7D69 - chains C and J of the 10 polymer chains in the assembly; structure by electron microscopy, 3.57 A resolution.

== Chain C ==
Molecule: Histone H2A
From: Giardia intestinalis
Reference sequence: E2RU15 (E2RU15_GIAIN); residues 0-123 here correspond to UniProt positions 1-124 (UniProt number = residue number + 1)
Sequence (127 residues; each row starts with the number of its first residue; numbers below 1 keep their minus sign (Gly-3 is residue -3)):
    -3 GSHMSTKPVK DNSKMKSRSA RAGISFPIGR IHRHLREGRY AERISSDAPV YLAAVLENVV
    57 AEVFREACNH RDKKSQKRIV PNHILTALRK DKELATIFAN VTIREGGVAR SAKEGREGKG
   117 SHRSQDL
Unresolved in the structure: -3 to 11, 107-123
Differences from the reference sequence: expression tag (-3 to -1)
What the authors report for this chain:
  - conformationally variable residues (order/disorder transition): Ala108 to Gly114
  - specificity-determining residues: Arg61, Glu62, Lys88

== Chain J ==
Molecule: 601l DNA
From: synthetic construct
Sequence (145 nucleotides; numbered -12 to 132; the number before each row is that of its first residue; numbers below 1 keep their minus sign (DA-12 is residue -12)):
   -12 ATCACAATCC CGGTGCCGAG GCCGCTCAAT TGGTCGTAGA CAGCTCTAGC ACCGCTTAAA
    48 CGCACGTACG GATTCCGTAC GTGCGTTTAA GCGGTGCTAG AGCTGTCTAC GACCAATTGA
   108 GCGGCCTCGG CACCGGGATT GTGAT
Unresolved in the structure: -12 to 0, 126-132

== Chain C / chain J interface ==
Pairs across the interface (11):
  Lys12(C) with DG106(J), salt bridge to the phosphate
  Arg26(C) with DG108(J), sugar contact; DC109(J), salt bridge to the phosphate
  Arg39(C) with DG98(J), phosphate contact; DA99(J), phosphate contact
  Ile40(C) with DA99(J), hydrogen bond to the phosphate
  Ser41(C) with DG98(J), hydrogen bond to the phosphate
  Ser42(C) with DG98(J), hydrogen bond to the phosphate
  Gln72(C) with DC118(J), phosphate contact
  Lys73(C) with DG117(J), sugar contact; DC118(J), phosphate contact
Also at the interface, not in a pair above, chain C (14 interface residues in all): Pro23, His28, Arg32, Glu38, Asp43, Arg74
Also at the interface, not in a pair above, chain J (8 interface residues in all): DC97

== In short ==
14 residues of chain C face 8 of chain J across their interface, with 3 hydrogen bonds and 2 salt bridges.
Polar pairs include Ile40(C)-DA99(J), Ser41(C)-DG98(J) and Ser42(C)-DG98(J). The paper reports specificity
determinants Arg61(C), Glu62(C) and Lys88(C); conformational variability at Ala108(C).
Here chain C is Histone H2A (Giardia intestinalis) and chain J is 601l DNA (synthetic construct). Entry 7D69
(Cryo-EM structure of the nucleosome containing Giardia histones) was determined by electron microscopy.
